3NZW - chains D and E of the 30 polymer chains in the assembly; structure by X-ray diffraction, 2.50 A resolution.

== Chain D ==
Molecule: Proteasome component PUP2
Organism: Saccharomyces cerevisiae
Notes: EC 3.4.25.1
Reference sequence: P32379 (PSA5_YEAST); the construct lacks a stretch of the UniProt sequence and is renumbered around it, so the offset changes along the chain: 1-123 = UniProt 1-123; 125-144 = UniProt 131-150; 145-180 = UniProt 152-187; 184-202 = UniProt 191-209; 3 more segments
Amino-acid sequence (260 residues; each row starts with the number of its first residue; note: 7 numbers in that range are skipped by the numbering (no residue carries them; nothing is unmodelled there); a row labelled like 12A-12G holds insertion residues (12A, then the next letters in order)):
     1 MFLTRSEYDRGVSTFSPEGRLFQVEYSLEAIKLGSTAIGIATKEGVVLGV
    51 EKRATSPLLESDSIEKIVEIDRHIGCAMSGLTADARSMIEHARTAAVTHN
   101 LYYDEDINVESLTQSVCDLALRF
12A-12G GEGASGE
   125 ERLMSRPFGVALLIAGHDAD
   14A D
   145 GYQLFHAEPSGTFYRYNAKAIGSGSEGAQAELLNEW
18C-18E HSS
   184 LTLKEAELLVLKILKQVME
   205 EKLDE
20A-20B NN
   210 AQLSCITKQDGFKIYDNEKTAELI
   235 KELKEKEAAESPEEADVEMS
Disordered / not traced: 1-8, 245-254

== Chain E ==
Molecule: Proteasome component PRE5
Organism: Saccharomyces cerevisiae
Notes: EC 3.4.25.1
Reference sequence: P40302 (PSA1_YEAST); the construct has insertions or renumbered stretches relative to UniProt, so the offset changes along the chain: 3-60 = UniProt 1-58; 63-180 = UniProt 59-176; 183-204 = UniProt 183-204; 210-233 = UniProt 211-234
Amino-acid sequence (234 residues; numbered 3 to 233 plus 10 insertion-coded residues; 7 numbers in that range are skipped by the numbering (no residue carries them; nothing is unmodelled there); the number before each row is that of its first residue; a row labelled like 18A-18F holds insertion residues (18A, then the next letters in order)):
     3 MFRNNYDGDTVTFSPTGRLFQVEYALEAIKQGSVTVGLRSNTHAVLVALK
    53 RNADELSS
    63 YQKKIIKCDEHMGLSLAGLAPDARVLSNYLRQQCNYSSLVFNRKLAVERA
   113 GHLLCDKAQKNTQSYGGRPYGVGLLIIGYDKSGAHLLEFQPSGNVTELYG
   163 TAIGARSQGAKTYLERTL
18A-18F DTFIKI
   183 DGNPDELIKAGVEAISQSLRDE
   206 SL
 2B-2E TVDN
   210 LSIAIVGKDTPFTIYDGEAVAKYI
Disordered / not traced: 3
Swiss-Prot annotation at these positions:
  - modified residue: Ser-16 (Phosphoserine)
  - cross-link: Lys-191 (Glycyl lysine isopeptide (Lys-Gly) (interchain with G-Cter in ubiquitin))

== Chain D / chain E interface ==
Pairs across the interface (54; chain D residue first):
  Gly-12C(D) with Tyr-127(E); Gly-128(E); Gly-129(E)
  Ala-12D(D) with Gly-128(E); Gly-129(E)
  Ser-12E(D) with Asn-123(E), hydrogen bond (backbone-side chain); Ser-126(E); Gly-129(E)
  Ser-13(D) with Gly-128(E); Arg-130(E)
  Thr-14(D) with Gly-10(E); Gln-23(E)
  Phe-15(D) with Gln-23(E), hydrogen bond (backbone-side chain); Tyr-26(E); Ala-27(E), hydrophobic; Leu-81(E), hydrophobic; Arg-130(E); Pro-131(E); Gly-133(E)
  Ser-16(D) with Tyr-26(E)
  Pro-17(D) with Tyr-26(E), hydrophobic; Glu-29(E)
  Glu-18(D) with Glu-29(E); Gln-33(E), hydrogen bond (backbone-side chain)
  Gly-19(D) with Tyr-26(E); Ala-30(E)
  Arg-20(D) with Gln-33(E), hydrogen bond
  Leu-21(D) with Arg-130(E)
  Gln-114(D) with Arg-86(E), hydrogen bond
  Asp-118(D) with Arg-86(E), salt bridge
  Leu-121(D) with Pro-83(E), hydrophobic; Arg-130(E)
  Ser-154(D) with Pro-83(E)
  Gly-155(D) with Pro-83(E)
  Thr-156(D) with Pro-83(E)
  Tyr-158(D) with Arg-53(E), hydrogen bond (side chain-backbone); Asn-54(E); Ala-55(E); Ser-59(E); Ser-60(E)
  Arg-159(D) with Leu-58(E); Ser-59(E); Ser-60(E), hydrogen bond (backbone-backbone)
  Tyr-160(D) with Ala-55(E); Asp-56(E); Leu-58(E); Ser-59(E)
  Asn-161(D) with Leu-58(E), hydrogen bond (backbone-backbone)
  Ala-162(D) with Leu-58(E)
  Gln-173(D) with Asp-56(E), hydrogen bond; Leu-58(E)
  Leu-176(D) with Leu-58(E)
  Leu-177(D) with Asp-56(E); Leu-58(E), hydrophobic
Other interface residues (no listed pair), chain D (29 interface residues in all): Arg-10, Gly-11, Phe-157
Other interface residues (no listed pair), chain E (31 interface residues in all): Arg-5, Asp-9, Gln-64, Ala-82, Asp-84, Lys-122

== Summary ==
The interface between chain D and chain E involves 29 residues on one side and 31 on the other; the contacts
include 9 hydrogen bonds and 1 salt bridge. Polar contacts include Asp-118(D)/Arg-86(E), Ser-12E(D)/Asn-123(E)
and Phe-15(D)/Gln-23(E).
Chain D is Proteasome component PUP2 and chain E is Proteasome component PRE5, both from Saccharomyces
cerevisiae; the structure, Crystal structure of the yeast 20S proteasome in complex with 2b, was determined by
X-ray diffraction together with 3NZJ and 3NZX from the same study.
